PDB entry 8TVA | electron microscopy, 8.55 A resolution (very low resolution: no residue pairs are listed; an interface is given only as per-side residue counts) | chains b and CS of the 41 polymer chains in the assembly

# Chain b
Protein: Maturation protein
Source organism: Acinetobacter phage AP205
UniProt: Q9AZ43 (Q9AZ43_9VIRU); numbering as in UniProt (aligned over 1-534)
Amino-acid sequence (534 residues; numbered 1 to 534; the number before each row is that of its first residue):
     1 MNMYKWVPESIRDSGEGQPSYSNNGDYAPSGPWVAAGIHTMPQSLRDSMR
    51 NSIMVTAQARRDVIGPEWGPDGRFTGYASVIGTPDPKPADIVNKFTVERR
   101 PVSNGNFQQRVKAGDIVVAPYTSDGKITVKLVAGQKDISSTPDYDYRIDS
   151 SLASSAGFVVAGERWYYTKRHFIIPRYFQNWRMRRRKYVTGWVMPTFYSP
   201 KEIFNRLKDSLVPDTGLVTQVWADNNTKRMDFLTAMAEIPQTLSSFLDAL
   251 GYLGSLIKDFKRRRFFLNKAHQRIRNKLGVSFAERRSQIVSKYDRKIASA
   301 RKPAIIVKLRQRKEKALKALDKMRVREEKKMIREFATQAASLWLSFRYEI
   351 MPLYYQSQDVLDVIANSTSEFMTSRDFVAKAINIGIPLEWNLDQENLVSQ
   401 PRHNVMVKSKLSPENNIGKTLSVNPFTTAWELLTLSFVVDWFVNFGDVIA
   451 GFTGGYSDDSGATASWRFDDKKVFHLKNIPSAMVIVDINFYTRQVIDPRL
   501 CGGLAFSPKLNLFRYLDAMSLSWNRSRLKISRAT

# Chain CS
Protein: Fimbrial protein
Source organism: Acinetobacter genomosp. 16BJ
UniProt: N9RQW9 (N9RQW9_9GAMM); residue numbers follow UniProt; this construct covers 79-147
Amino-acid sequence (69 residues; row label = number of the first residue in the row):
    79 STAAVTGQTGLTITYPASATESAAIQGTFGNSAAIKIKNQTLTWTRTPEG
   129 AWSCATTVEAKFKPAGCAS
Cystine bridges: Cys132-Cys145

# Interface between chain b and chain CS
At this resolution (9 A) residue pairs are not listed: 5 residues of chain b and 5 of chain CS lie at the interface.
From the paper, about this interface:
  - interface residues, chain CS: Ser79(CS)

# Summary
The chain b/chain CS interface involves 5 residues from each chain. From the paper: the interface residue
Ser79(CS).
Chain b is Maturation protein (Acinetobacter phage AP205) and chain CS is Fimbrial protein (Acinetobacter
genomosp. 16BJ); the structure, Outer Mat-T4P complex, was determined by electron microscopy together with
8TOB, 8TOC, 8TV9, 8TW2 and 8TWC from the same study.
